Entry 8WPF (electron microscopy, 3.00 A resolution); this record covers chains B and E of the 9 polymer chains in the assembly.

[Chain B]
Molecule: A22R DNA polymerase processivity factor
From: Monkeypox virus
Chain sequence (437 residues; each row starts with the number of its first residue; numbers below 1 keep their minus sign (Met-10 is residue -10)):
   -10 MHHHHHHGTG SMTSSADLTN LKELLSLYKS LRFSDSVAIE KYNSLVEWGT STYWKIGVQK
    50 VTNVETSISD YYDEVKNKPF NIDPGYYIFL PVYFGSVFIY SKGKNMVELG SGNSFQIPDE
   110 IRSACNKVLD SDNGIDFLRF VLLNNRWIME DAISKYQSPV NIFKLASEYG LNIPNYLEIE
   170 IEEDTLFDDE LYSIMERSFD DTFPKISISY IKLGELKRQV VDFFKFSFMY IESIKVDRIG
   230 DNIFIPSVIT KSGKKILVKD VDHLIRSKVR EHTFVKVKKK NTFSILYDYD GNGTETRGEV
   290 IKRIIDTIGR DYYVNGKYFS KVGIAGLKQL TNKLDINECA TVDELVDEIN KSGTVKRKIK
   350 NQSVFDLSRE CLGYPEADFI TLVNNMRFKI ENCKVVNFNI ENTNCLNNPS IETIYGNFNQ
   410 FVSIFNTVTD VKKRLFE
Unresolved in the structure: 426

[Chain E]
Molecule: H5R late gene transcription factor
From: Monkeypox virus
Chain sequence (210 residues; row label = number of the first residue in the row):
     1 MAWSITNKAD TSSFTKMAEI RAHLRNSAEN KDKNEDIFPE DVIIPSTKPK TKRTTTPRKP
    61 AATKRSTKKD KEKEEVEEVV IEEYHQTTEE NSPPPSSSPG VGDIVESVAA VELDDSDGDD
   121 EPMVQVEAGK VNHSARSDLS DLKVATDNIV KDLKKIITRI SAVSTVLEDV QAAGISRQFT
   181 SMTKAITTLS DLVTEGKSKV VRKKVKTCKK
Unresolved in the structure: 1-139, 197-210

[How chain B and chain E interact]
Residue-residue contacts (18):
  Phe217(B) - Val166(E)  hydrophobic
  Tyr219(B) - Ala162(E)  hydrophobic
  Ser256(B) - Thr165(E)
  Lys257(B) - Thr165(E)
  His261(B) - Ala162(E)
  Thr262(B) - Ser161(E)
  Thr262(B) - Ala162(E)
  Phe263(B) - Ala162(E)  hydrogen bond (backbone-backbone)
  Phe263(B) - Val163(E)  hydrophobic
  Phe263(B) - Val166(E)
  Lys265(B) - Val166(E)
  Lys265(B) - Glu168(E)  salt bridge
  Tyr278(B) - Val166(E)  hydrophobic
  Gly280(B) - Thr165(E)
  Asn281(B) - Ser164(E)
  Asn281(B) - Thr165(E)  hydrogen bond (backbone-backbone)
  Asn281(B) - Val166(E)
  Asn281(B) - Leu167(E)  hydrogen bond (side chain-backbone)
Other interface residues (no listed pair), chain B (14 interface residues in all): Arg259, Asp279, Gly282

[In short]
The interface between chain B and chain E involves 14 residues on one side and 8 on the other, with 3 hydrogen
bonds and 1 salt bridge. Polar pairs include Lys265(B)-Glu168(E), Asn281(B)-Leu167(E) and Phe263(B)-Ala162(E).
Chain B is A22R DNA polymerase processivity factor and chain E is H5R late gene transcription factor, both
from Monkeypox virus; the structure, Structure of monkeypox virus polymerase complex F8-A22-E4-H5 with
exogenous DNA bearing one abasic site, was determined by electron microscopy, deposited together with 8WPE,
8WPK and 8WPP.
